8VWJ - chains C and D of the 36 polymer chains in the assembly; structure by electron microscopy, 4.78 A resolution (low resolution: residue-level contacts below are approximate; hydrogen-bond / salt-bridge calls are withheld).

Chain C (and D):
Molecule: Major capsid protein
Organism: Autographa californica multiple nucleopolyhedrovirus
Notes: chain D of this document is another copy of the same molecule, construct and numbering; everything in this record applies to it too
UniProt: P17499 (MCP_NPVAC); residue numbers follow UniProt; this construct covers 1-347
Sequence (347 residues; row label = number of the first residue in the row):
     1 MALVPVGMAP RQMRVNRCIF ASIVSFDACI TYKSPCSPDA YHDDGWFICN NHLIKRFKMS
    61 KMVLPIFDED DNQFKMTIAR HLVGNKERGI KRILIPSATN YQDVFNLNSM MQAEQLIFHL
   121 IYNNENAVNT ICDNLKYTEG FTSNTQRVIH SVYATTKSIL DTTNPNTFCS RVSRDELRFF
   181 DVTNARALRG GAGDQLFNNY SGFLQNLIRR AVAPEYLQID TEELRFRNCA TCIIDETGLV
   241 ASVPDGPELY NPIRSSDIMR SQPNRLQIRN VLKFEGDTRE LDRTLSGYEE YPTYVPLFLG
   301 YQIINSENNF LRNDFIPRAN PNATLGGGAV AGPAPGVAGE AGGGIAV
Not modelled in the structure: 1-14, 25-34, 254-264, 321-347 (chain D: 1-14, 25-32, 259-261, 310-347)
Ion coordination: Zn2+: Cys18, Cys36, Cys49, His52

Interface between chain C and chain D:
Residue-residue contacts (106; chain C residue first):
  His42(C) with Tyr288(D)
  Asp44(C) with Leu285(D); Tyr288(D)
  Ser60(C) with Glu289(D)
  Lys61(C) with Glu289(D)
  Met62(C) with Glu289(D)
  Val63(C) with Tyr288(D); Glu289(D); Glu290(D); Tyr291(D)
  Leu64(C) with Tyr291(D); Thr293(D)
  Pro65(C) with Glu290(D); Tyr291(D); Thr293(D)
  Phe67(C) with Tyr250(D); Pro252(D); Arg254(D); Phe274(D)
  Asp68(C) with Tyr250(D); Leu272(D); Lys273(D); Phe274(D)
  Glu69(C) with Tyr250(D); Ile253(D); Ser255(D); Val271(D); Lys273(D)
  Asp70(C) with Lys273(D)
  Asp71(C) with Arg254(D)
  Asn72(C) with Phe274(D); Arg279(D)
  Gln73(C) with Arg279(D); Asp282(D)
  Lys75(C) with Asp282(D); Ser286(D); Glu290(D)
  Arg80(C) with Glu289(D)
  Leu224(C) with Tyr250(D)
  Arg225(C) with Val243(D); Asp245(D); Gly246(D); Pro247(D); Leu249(D)
  Phe226(C) with Leu249(D)
  Arg227(C) with Arg227(D); Asn228(D); Leu249(D)
  Asn228(C) with Arg227(D); Cys229(D); Ala230(D)
  Cys229(C) with Asn228(D); Cys229(D), disulfide
  Ala230(C) with Asn228(D)
  Pro244(C) with Asn228(D)
  Asp245(C) with Arg225(D)
  Gly246(C) with Arg225(D)
  Pro247(C) with Tyr216(D); Arg225(D)
  Glu248(C) with Arg225(D)
  Leu249(C) with Arg225(D); Phe226(D); Arg227(D); Asn228(D)
  Tyr250(C) with Phe67(D); Leu224(D); Arg225(D)
  Leu272(C) with Asp68(D)
  Lys273(C) with Asp68(D); Glu69(D); Asp70(D)
  Phe274(C) with Asp68(D); Gln73(D); Phe74(D)
  Glu280(C) with Asp43(D); Lys75(D)
  Leu281(C) with Asp43(D)
  Asp282(C) with Lys75(D)
  Thr284(C) with His42(D); Asp43(D); Asp44(D)
  Leu285(C) with Val63(D)
  Tyr288(C) with Asp44(D); Trp46(D); Lys61(D); Met62(D); Val63(D)
  Glu289(C) with Lys61(D); Met62(D); Val63(D); Arg80(D); Tyr294(D)
  Glu290(C) with Val63(D)
  Tyr291(C) with Val63(D); Leu64(D); Tyr291(D); Tyr294(D); Pro296(D)
  Pro292(C) with Tyr291(D); Pro292(D)
  Thr293(C) with Leu64(D); Pro65(D)
  Pro296(C) with Tyr291(D)
  Leu311(C) with Asp277(D)
  Asn313(C) with Thr278(D); Leu281(D)
Also at the interface, not in a pair above, chain C (59 interface residues in all): Trp46, Ile66, Phe74, Ile78, Lys86, Tyr216, Val243, Pro252, Glu275, Gly276, Arg283
Also at the interface, not in a pair above, chain D (58 interface residues in all): Thr77, Glu222, Pro244, Thr284
Disulfides between the chains: Cys229(C)-Cys229(D)

Overview:
59 residues of chain C face 58 of chain D across their interface, with 1 disulfide bond. Cys18(C), Cys36(C),
Cys49(C) and His52(C) form the Zn2+ site.
Both chains are Major capsid protein (Autographa californica multiple nucleopolyhedrovirus). Entry 8VWJ (The
base complex of the AcMNPV baculovirus nucleocapsid (Class 2, localised reconstruction)) was determined by
electron microscopy, deposited together with 8VWH.
